7TJI - chains E and H of the 9 polymer chains in the assembly; structure by electron microscopy, 2.70 A resolution.

Chain E:
Protein: Origin recognition complex subunit 5
From: Saccharomyces cerevisiae
UniProt: P50874 (ORC5_YEAST); residues 1-479 here = UniProt positions 1-479
Amino-acid sequence (479 residues; each row starts with the number of its first residue):
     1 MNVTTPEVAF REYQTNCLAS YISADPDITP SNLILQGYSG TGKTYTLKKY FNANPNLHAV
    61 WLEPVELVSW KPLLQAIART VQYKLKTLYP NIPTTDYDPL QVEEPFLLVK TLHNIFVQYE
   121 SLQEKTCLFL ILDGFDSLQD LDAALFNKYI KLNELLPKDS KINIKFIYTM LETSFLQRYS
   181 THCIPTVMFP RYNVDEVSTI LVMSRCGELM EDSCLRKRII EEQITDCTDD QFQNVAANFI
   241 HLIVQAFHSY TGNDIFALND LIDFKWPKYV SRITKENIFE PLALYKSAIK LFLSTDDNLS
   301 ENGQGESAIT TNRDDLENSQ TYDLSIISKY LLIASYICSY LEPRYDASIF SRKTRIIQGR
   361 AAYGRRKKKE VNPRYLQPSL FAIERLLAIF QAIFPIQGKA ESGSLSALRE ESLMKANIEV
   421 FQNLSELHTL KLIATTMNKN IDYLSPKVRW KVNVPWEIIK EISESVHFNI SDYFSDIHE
Not modelled in the structure: 1, 223-228, 300-323, 397-406, 476-479
Bound ions: Mg2+: Thr44 (together with ATP)
Ligand contacts:
  - ATP (adenosine-5'-triphosphate), molecule 1: Val8, Ala9, Phe10, Arg11, Tyr38, Ser39, Gly40, Thr41, Gly42, Lys43, Thr44, Tyr45, Leu171, Tyr192, Ile200, Met203, Ile255, Phe256
  - ATP, molecule 2: Lys151, Lys158, His182
UniProt features mapped onto this chain:
  - binding site (ATP): Gly37 to Thr44

Chain H:
Molecule: DNA, 84 bp ARS1
Sequence (84 nucleotides; numbered 1 to 84; the number before each row is that of its first residue):
     1 TTTGTGCACT TGCCTGCAGG CCTTTTGAAA AGCAAGCATA AAAGATCTAA ACATAAAATC
    61 TGTAAAATAA CAAGATGTAA AGAT
Not modelled in the structure: 1-23, 65-84

Interface between chain E and chain H:
Contacting residue pairs (21; chain E residue first):
  Arg344(E) with DG32(H), salt bridge to the phosphate; DC33(H), salt bridge to the phosphate
  Tyr345(E) with DC33(H), hydrogen bond to the phosphate
  Arg360(E) with DA30(H), sugar contact; DA31(H), phosphate contact
  Ala361(E) with DA31(H), sugar contact
  Ala362(E) with DA31(H), phosphate contact; DG32(H), phosphate contact
  Tyr363(E) with DA30(H), hydrogen bond to the base; DA31(H), sugar contact; DG32(H), hydrogen bond to the phosphate
  Gly364(E) with DG32(H), hydrogen bond to the phosphate
  Arg365(E) with DC33(H), phosphate contact
  Arg366(E) with DG32(H), hydrogen bond to the base; DC33(H), hydrogen bond to the phosphate
  Lys367(E) with DA34(H), salt bridge to the phosphate
  Thr436(E) with DA42(H), hydrogen bond to the phosphate; DA43(H), phosphate contact
  Lys447(E) with DA41(H), salt bridge to the phosphate
  Arg449(E) with DA41(H), hydrogen bond to the phosphate; DA42(H), salt bridge to the phosphate
Interface residues without a listed pair, chain E (15 interface residues in all): Leu380, Lys451
Interface residues without a listed pair, chain H (9 interface residues in all): DA29

Summary:
15 residues of chain E face 9 of chain H across their interface; the contacts include 8 hydrogen bonds and 5
salt bridges. Polar contacts include Tyr363(E)-DA30(H), Arg366(E)-DG32(H) and Tyr345(E)-DC33(H). Chain E binds
ATP. From UniProt: 8 ATP-binding residues on chain E.
Here chain E is Origin recognition complex subunit 5 (Saccharomyces cerevisiae) and chain H is DNA, 84 bp
ARS1. Entry 7TJI (S. cerevisiae ORC bound to 84 bp ARS1 DNA and Cdc6 (state 2) with flexible Orc6 ...) was
determined by electron microscopy, deposited together with 7TJF, 7TJH, 7TJJ and 7TJK.
